Entry 6M0R (electron microscopy, 2.70 A resolution); this record covers chains N and B of the 15 polymer chains in the assembly.

== Chain N ==
Molecule: V0 assembly protein 1
From: Saccharomyces cerevisiae (strain ATCC 204508 / S288c)
UniProt: P53262 (VOA1_YEAST); residue numbers follow UniProt; this construct covers 212-263
Chain sequence (52 residues; each row starts with the number of its first residue):
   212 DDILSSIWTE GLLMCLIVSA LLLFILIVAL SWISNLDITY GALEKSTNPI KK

== Chain B ==
Molecule: V-type proton ATPase subunit d
From: Saccharomyces cerevisiae (strain ATCC 204508 / S288c)
UniProt: P32366 (VA0D_YEAST); residues 1-345 here = UniProt positions 1-345
Chain sequence (345 residues; row label = number of the first residue in the row):
     1 MEGVYFNIDN GFIEGVVRGY RNGLLSNNQY INLTQCDTLE DLKLQLSSTD YGNFLSSVSS
    61 ESLTTSLIQE YASSKLYHEF NYIRDQSSGS TRKFMDYITY GYMIDNVALM ITGTIHDRDK
   121 GEILQRCHPL GWFDTLPTLS VATDLESLYE TVLVDTPLAP YFKNCFDTAE ELDDMNIEII
   181 RNKLYKAYLE DFYNFVTEEI PEPAKECMQT LLGFEADRRS INIALNSLQS SDIDPDLKSD
   241 LLPNIGKLYP LATFHLAQAQ DFEGVRAALA NVYEYRGFLE TGNLEDHFYQ LEMELCRDAF
   301 TQQFAISTVW AWMKSKEQEV RNITWIAECI AQNQRERINN YISVY

== Chain N / chain B interface ==
Residue-residue contacts - 17 pairs, chain N then chain B:
  W243(N) with I8(B), hydrophobic
  D248(N) with G89(B), hydrogen bond (side chain-backbone)
  T250(N) with D85(B); Q86(B); S87(B)
  G252(N) with D85(B); R92(B)
  A253(N) with D85(B)
  N259(N) with W132(B), hydrogen bond
  P260(N) with W132(B)
  I261(N) with L124(B); C127(B); P129(B), hydrophobic; W132(B), hydrophobic
  K262(N) with Y77(B); H78(B); N81(B)
Other interface residues (no listed pair), chain N (11 interface residues in all): I249, K263
Other interface residues (no listed pair), chain B (16 interface residues in all): Y5, S74, S88

== In short ==
The interface between chain N and chain B involves 11 residues on one side and 16 on the other, with 2
hydrogen bonds. Polar contacts include D248(N)-G89(B) and N259(N)-W132(B).
Here chain N is V0 assembly protein 1 and chain B is V-type proton ATPase subunit d, both from Saccharomyces
cerevisiae (strain ATCC 204508 / S288c). Entry 6M0R (2.7A Yeast Vo state3) was determined by electron
microscopy, deposited together with 6M0S.
